3AXY - chains C and E of the 6 polymer chains in the assembly; structure by X-ray diffraction, 2.40 A resolution.

# Chain C
Name: 14-3-3-like protein GF14-C
Organism: Oryza sativa Japonica Group
Reference sequence: Q6ZKC0 (14333_ORYSJ); residues 1-235 here = UniProt positions 1-235
Chain sequence (240 residues; numbered -4 to 235; the number before each row is that of its first residue; numbers below 1 keep their minus sign (Gly-4 is residue -4)):
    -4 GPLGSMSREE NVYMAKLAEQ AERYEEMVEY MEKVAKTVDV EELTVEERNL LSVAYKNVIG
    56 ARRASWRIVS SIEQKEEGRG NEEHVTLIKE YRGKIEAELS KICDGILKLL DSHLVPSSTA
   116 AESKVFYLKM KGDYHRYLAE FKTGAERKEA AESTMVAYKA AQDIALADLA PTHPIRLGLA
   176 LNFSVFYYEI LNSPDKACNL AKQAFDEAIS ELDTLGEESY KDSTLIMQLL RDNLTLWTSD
Disordered / not traced: -4 to 0
Sequence notes: expression tag (-4 to 0)

# Chain E
Name: Rice FD homolog OsFD1
Notes: fragment: c-terminal motif
Chain sequence (9 residues; each row starts with the number of its first residue):
   187 LQRVLSAPF
Disordered / not traced: 187-188
Modified residues: Ser192 (phosphoserine; SEP)

# How chain C and chain E interact
Contacting residue pairs (28; chain C residue first):
  Ser47(C) - Phe195(E)  hydrogen bond (side chain-backbone)
  Lys51(C) - Ala193(E)
  Lys51(C) - Pro194(E)
  Lys51(C) - Phe195(E)  hydrogen bond (side chain-backbone)
  Arg58(C) - Ser192(E)
  Phe121(C) - Phe195(E)  hydrophobic
  Lys124(C) - Phe195(E)  hydrogen bond (side chain-backbone)
  Arg131(C) - Ser192(E)
  Tyr132(C) - Ser192(E)
  Pro169(C) - Phe195(E)
  Ile170(C) - Phe195(E)  hydrophobic
  Gly173(C) - Phe195(E)
  Leu176(C) - Leu191(E)
  Leu176(C) - Ser192(E)
  Leu176(C) - Ala193(E)
  Asn177(C) - Ser192(E)
  Asn177(C) - Ala193(E)  hydrogen bond (side chain-backbone)
  Val180(C) - Leu191(E)
  Glu184(C) - Val190(E)
  Ile221(C) - Phe195(E)  hydrophobic
  Leu224(C) - Leu191(E)  hydrophobic
  Leu224(C) - Ser192(E)
  Leu224(C) - Pro194(E)
  Asp227(C) - Arg189(E)  salt bridge
  Asn228(C) - Val190(E)
  Asn228(C) - Leu191(E)  hydrogen bond (side chain-backbone)
  Leu231(C) - Val190(E)  hydrophobic
  Trp232(C) - Val190(E)
Also at the interface, not in a pair above, chain C (22 interface residues in all): Asp128, Glu135

# Summary
The interface between chain C and chain E involves 22 residues on one side and 7 on the other, with 5 hydrogen
bonds and 1 salt bridge. Polar contacts include Asp227(C)-Arg189(E), Ser47(C)-Phe195(E) and
Lys51(C)-Phe195(E).
Here chain C is 14-3-3-like protein GF14-C (Oryza sativa Japonica Group) and chain E is Rice FD homolog OsFD1.
Entry 3AXY (Structure of Florigen Activation Complex Consisting of Rice Florigen Hd3a, 14-3-3 Protein GF14 and
Rice FD ...) was determined by X-ray diffraction.
